5TDD - chains A and B; structure by X-ray diffraction, 1.55 A resolution.

[Chain A]
Molecule: E3 ubiquitin-protein ligase UBR2
Organism: Homo sapiens
Notes: EC 6.3.2.-
Reference sequence: Q8IWV8 (UBR2_HUMAN), isoform Q8IWV8-2; residues 98-168 here = UniProt positions 98-168
Amino-acid sequence (76 residues; row label = number of the first residue in the row):
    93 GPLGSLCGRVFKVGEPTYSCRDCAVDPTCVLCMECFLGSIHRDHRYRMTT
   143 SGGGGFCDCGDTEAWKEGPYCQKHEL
Unresolved in the structure: 93-95, 168
Differences from the reference sequence: expression tag (93-97)
Bound ions: Zn2+ site 1: Cys99, Cys124, Cys127, Cys149; Zn2+ site 2: Cys112, Cys115, His133, His136; Zn2+ site 3: Cys127, Cys151, Cys163, His166
Swiss-Prot annotation at these positions:
  - binding site (Zn(2+)): Cys99, Cys112, Cys115, Cys124, Cys127, His133, His136, Cys149, Cys151, Cys163, His166
  - binding site (a peptide): Phe148, Asp150, Asp153
  - cross-link (Glycyl lysine isopeptide (Lys-Gly)): Lys158 (interchain with G-Cter in ubiquitin), Lys165 (interchain with G-Cter in ubiquitin)
  - mutagenesis: Val122 (V122L: 36-fold decrease in affinity for N-degron peptide RLFS)

[Chain B]
Molecule: HIS-ILE-PHE-SER peptide
Amino-acid sequence (4 residues; numbered 1 to 4; the number before each row is that of its first residue):
     1 HIFS

[Chain A / chain B interface]
Contacting residue pairs (11):
  Thr109(A) with Ile2(B)
  Thr120(A) with His1(B); Ile2(B), hydrogen bond (backbone-backbone)
  Cys121(A) with His1(B)
  Val122(A) with Ile2(B), hydrophobic
  Ser143(A) with Ile2(B)
  Gly146(A) with Ile2(B)
  Gly147(A) with His1(B)
  Phe148(A) with His1(B), hydrogen bond (backbone-backbone)
  Asp150(A) with His1(B), salt bridge
  Asp153(A) with His1(B)
Interface residues without a listed pair, chain A (12 interface residues in all): Phe103, Ala156

[Overview]
12 residues of chain A and 2 residues of chain B are in contact; the contacts include 2 hydrogen bonds and 1
salt bridge. Among the polar pairs are Asp150(A)-His1(B), Thr120(A)-Ile2(B) and Phe148(A)-His1(B).
Chain A is E3 ubiquitin-protein ligase UBR2 (Homo sapiens) and chain B is HIS-ILE-PHE-SER peptide; the
structure, Human UBR-box from UBR2 in complex with HIFS peptide, was determined by X-ray diffraction together
with 5TDA, 5TDB, 5TDC and 5UM3 from the same study.
